Entry 5FGG (X-ray diffraction, 2.70 A resolution); this record covers chains V and W of the 28 polymer chains in the assembly.

# Chain V
Name: Proteasome subunit beta type-2
From: Saccharomyces cerevisiae (strain ATCC 204508 / S288c)
Notes: EC 3.4.25.1
UniProt: P25043 (PSB2_YEAST); residues 1-232 here correspond to UniProt positions 30-261 (UniProt number = residue number + 29)
Chain sequence (232 residues; each row starts with the number of its first residue):
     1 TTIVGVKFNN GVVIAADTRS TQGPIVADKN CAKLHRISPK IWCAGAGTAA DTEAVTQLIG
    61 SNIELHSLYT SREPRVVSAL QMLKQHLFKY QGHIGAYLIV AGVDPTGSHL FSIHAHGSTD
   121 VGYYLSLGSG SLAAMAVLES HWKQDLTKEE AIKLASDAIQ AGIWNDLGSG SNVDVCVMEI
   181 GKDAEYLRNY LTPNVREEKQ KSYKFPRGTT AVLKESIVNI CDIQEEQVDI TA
Not modelled in the structure: 223-232
Swiss-Prot annotation at these positions:
  - active site: Thr1 (Nucleophile)
Glycans and other covalent adducts: CARFILZOMIB, bound form (3BV) linked to Thr1
Metal / ion sites: Mg2+: Ile163, Asp166 (shared with 1 residue of chain L)
Small-molecule neighbours:
  - CARFILZOMIB, bound form (3BV; N-{(2S)-2-[(morpholin-4-ylacetyl)amino]-4-phenylbutanoyl}-L-leucyl-N-[(2R,3S,4S)-1,3-dihydroxy-2,6-dimethylheptan-4-yl]-L-phenylalaninamide), molecule 1: Arg19, Ser20, Thr21, Gln22, Ala27, Cys31, Lys33, Gly45, Ala46, Gly47, Thr48, Ala49, Thr52, Ser129, Gly168
  - CARFILZOMIB, bound form (3BV), molecule 2: His114, His116, Ser118, Asp120
What the authors report for this chain:
  - catalytic residues: Lys33 (proposed by the authors, not directly observed)

# Chain W
Name: Proteasome subunit beta type-3
From: Saccharomyces cerevisiae (strain ATCC 204508 / S288c)
Notes: EC 3.4.25.1
UniProt: P25451 (PSB3_YEAST); residues 0-204 here correspond to UniProt positions 1-205 (UniProt number = residue number + 1)
Chain sequence (205 residues; row label = number of the first residue in the row; numbering starts at 0):
     0 MSDPSSINGG IVVAMTGKDC VAIACDLRLG SQSLGVSNKF EKIFHYGHVF LGITGLATDV
    60 TTLNEMFRYK TNLYKLKEER AIEPETFTQL VSSSLYERRF GPYFVGPVVA GINSKSGKPF
   120 IAGFDLIGCI DEAKDFIVSG TASDQLFGMC ESLYEPNLEP EDLFETISQA LLNAADRDAL
   180 SGWGAVVYII KKDEVVKRYL KMRQD
Not modelled in the structure: 0
Swiss-Prot annotation at these positions:
  - modified residue: Ser30 (Phosphoserine)
  - cross-link: Lys69 (Glycyl lysine isopeptide (Lys-Gly) (interchain with G-Cter in ubiquitin))
Metal / ion sites: Mg2+: Asp204 (shared with 3 residues of chain K)
Small-molecule neighbours: CARFILZOMIB, bound form (3BV; N-{(2S)-2-[(morpholin-4-ylacetyl)amino]-4-phenylbutanoyl}-L-leucyl-N-[(2R,3S,4S)-1,3-dihydroxy-2,6-dimethylheptan-4-yl]-L-phenylalaninamide): Ser4, Arg98, Val104, Asp124, Leu125, Ile126, Cys128

# Interface between chain V and chain W
Residue-residue contacts (58):
  Ile25(V) with Asp143(W); Phe146(W), hydrophobic
  Ala27(V) with Asp130(W)
  Asp28(V) with Asp130(W); Glu131(W)
  Lys29(V) with Glu150(W), salt bridge
  Ala49(V) with Cys128(W), hydrophobic
  Ala50(V) with Tyr95(W); Ile126(W), hydrophobic; Cys128(W), hydrophobic
  Asp51(V) with Tyr95(W), hydrogen bond; Arg98(W), salt bridge
  Ala54(V) with Tyr95(W)
  Tyr90(V) with Phe99(W), hydrophobic
  His93(V) with Arg98(W), hydrogen bond (backbone-side chain); Phe99(W)
  Ile94(V) with Phe99(W), hydrophobic
  Arg196(V) with Glu150(W), salt bridge
  Lys199(V) with Glu150(W); Ser151(W); Tyr153(W), hydrogen bond (side chain-backbone)
  Ser202(V) with Glu154(W), hydrogen bond
  Tyr203(V) with Ser151(W); Leu152(W), hydrophobic
  Lys204(V) with Glu154(W); Asp161(W)
  Phe205(V) with Leu152(W), hydrophobic; Gln168(W)
  Arg207(V) with Glu160(W); Asp161(W), salt bridge
  Gly208(V) with Glu164(W), hydrogen bond (backbone-side chain)
  Thr209(V) with Glu164(W), hydrogen bond (backbone-side chain)
  Thr210(V) with Glu164(W), hydrogen bond; Ser167(W); Gln168(W), hydrogen bond; Leu199(W)
  Ala211(V) with Leu199(W); Lys200(W), hydrogen bond (backbone-backbone)
  Val212(V) with Phe163(W), hydrophobic; Tyr198(W)
  Leu213(V) with Tyr198(W), hydrogen bond (backbone-backbone); Leu199(W); Lys200(W)
  Lys214(V) with Lys196(W); Arg197(W); Tyr198(W), hydrogen bond (backbone-backbone)
  Glu215(V) with Lys196(W); Arg197(W), salt bridge
  Ser216(V) with Val195(W); Lys196(W), hydrogen bond (backbone-backbone)
  Ile217(V) with Val194(W)
  Val218(V) with Tyr187(W), hydrophobic; Val194(W), hydrogen bond (backbone-backbone); Lys196(W)
  Asn219(V) with His44(W)
  Ile220(V) with Gly46(W); Val194(W), hydrophobic
  Asp222(V) with Lys74(W), salt bridge
Also at the interface, not in a pair above, chain V (35 interface residues in all): Val26, Thr48, Pro206
Also at the interface, not in a pair above, chain W (39 interface residues in all): His47, Phe49, Asp124, Leu157, Glu158, Thr165, Leu171, Glu193

# In short
35 residues of chain V face 39 of chain W across their interface; the contacts include 13 hydrogen bonds and 6
salt bridges. Among the polar pairs are Lys29(V)-Glu150(W), Asp51(V)-Arg98(W) and Arg196(V)-Glu150(W). Chain V
binds CARFILZOMIB, bound form. Ligands of chain W: CARFILZOMIB, bound form. From the paper: the catalytic
residue Lys33(V).
Chain V is Proteasome subunit beta type-2 and chain W is Proteasome subunit beta type-3, both from
Saccharomyces cerevisiae (strain ATCC 204508 / S288c); the structure, Yeast 20S proteasome beta5-L(-49S)_D17N
double mutant in complex with Carfilzomib, was determined by X-ray diffraction, deposited together with 5CZ4,
5CZ5, 5CZ6, 5CZ7, 5CZ8, 5CZ9 and 16 further entries.
